PDB entry 3KU4 | X-ray diffraction, 2.10 A resolution | chains A and B

# Chain A (and B)
Molecule: Uridine phosphorylase
From: Bos taurus
Notes: EC 2.4.2.3; chain B of this document is another copy of the same molecule, construct and numbering; everything in this record applies to it too
UniProt: A5PJH9 (A5PJH9_BOVIN); numbering as in UniProt (aligned over 1-309)
Chain sequence (309 residues; row label = number of the first residue in the row):
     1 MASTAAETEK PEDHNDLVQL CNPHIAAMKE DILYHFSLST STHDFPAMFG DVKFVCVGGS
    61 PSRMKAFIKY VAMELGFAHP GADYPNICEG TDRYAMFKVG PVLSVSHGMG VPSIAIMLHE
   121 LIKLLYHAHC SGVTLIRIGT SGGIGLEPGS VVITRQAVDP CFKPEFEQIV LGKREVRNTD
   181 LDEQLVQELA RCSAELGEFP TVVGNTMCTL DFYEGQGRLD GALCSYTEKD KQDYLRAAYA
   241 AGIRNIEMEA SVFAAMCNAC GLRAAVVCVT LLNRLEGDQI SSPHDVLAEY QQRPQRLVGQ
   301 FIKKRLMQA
Not modelled in the structure: 1-14, 81-82, 308-309 (chain B: 1-14, 308-309)
What the authors report for this chain:
  - self-association interface (contacts with another copy of this molecule); pairs are residue here / residue on that copy: Tyr-34/Asp-220 (hydrogen bond), Leu-20, Asp-220, Asp-220
  - catalytic residues: Arg-274 (proposed by the authors, not directly observed)

# How chain A and chain B interact
Pairs across the interface (94):
  Leu-20(A) with Ala-222(B)
  Cys-21(A) with Ala-222(B), hydrogen bond (backbone-backbone); Leu-223(B), hydrophobic; Cys-224(B), hydrogen bond (backbone-backbone)
  Asn-22(A) with Leu-219(B), hydrogen bond (side chain-backbone); Asp-220(B); Gly-221(B), hydrogen bond (side chain-backbone); Ala-222(B), hydrogen bond (backbone-backbone); Cys-224(B)
  His-24(A) with Leu-219(B); Cys-224(B); Tyr-226(B)
  Ile-25(A) with Asp-220(B); Gly-221(B)
  Tyr-34(A) with Tyr-213(B); Asp-220(B), hydrogen bond
  Arg-93(A) with Met-109(B)
  Met-109(A) with Arg-93(B); Pro-112(B); Ser-113(B)
  Pro-112(A) with Pro-112(B); Leu-210(B); Met-248(B), hydrophobic
  Ala-115(A) with Asp-211(B)
  Ile-116(A) with Met-109(B), hydrophobic; Phe-212(B), hydrophobic
  His-119(A) with Tyr-213(B); Gly-221(B); Ala-222(B), hydrogen bond (side chain-backbone); Leu-223(B)
  Glu-120(A) with Tyr-213(B), hydrogen bond
  Ile-122(A) with Ala-222(B), hydrophobic
  Lys-123(A) with Asp-220(B), hydrogen bond (side chain-backbone); Gly-221(B)
  Pro-160(A) with Ile-169(B), hydrophobic; Gly-172(B)
  Cys-161(A) with Gly-172(B)
  Gln-168(A) with Asp-211(B); Glu-214(B), hydrogen bond
  Ile-169(A) with Pro-160(B), hydrophobic; Glu-214(B); Gly-215(B)
  Val-170(A) with Tyr-226(B), hydrophobic
  Leu-171(A) with Tyr-226(B), hydrophobic; Asp-230(B); Tyr-234(B)
  Gly-172(A) with Pro-160(B); Cys-161(B), hydrogen bond (backbone-side chain); Tyr-234(B)
  Glu-175(A) with Ser-225(B)
  Arg-177(A) with Glu-214(B), salt bridge
  Leu-210(A) with Pro-112(B); Leu-210(B), hydrophobic
  Asp-211(A) with Ala-115(B); Gln-168(B)
  Phe-212(A) with His-35(B); Ile-116(B), hydrophobic
  Tyr-213(A) with Tyr-34(B); Ile-116(B), hydrophobic; His-119(B); Glu-120(B), hydrogen bond
  Glu-214(A) with Gln-168(B), hydrogen bond; Arg-177(B), salt bridge
  Gly-215(A) with Ile-169(B)
  Arg-218(A) with Tyr-34(B)
  Leu-219(A) with Asn-22(B), hydrogen bond (backbone-side chain); His-24(B)
  Asp-220(A) with Asn-22(B); Ile-25(B); Tyr-34(B), hydrogen bond; Lys-123(B), hydrogen bond (backbone-side chain)
  Gly-221(A) with Asn-22(B), hydrogen bond (backbone-side chain); Ile-25(B); His-119(B)
  Ala-222(A) with Leu-20(B); Cys-21(B), hydrogen bond (backbone-backbone); Asn-22(B), hydrogen bond (backbone-backbone); His-119(B); Lys-123(B)
  Leu-223(A) with Cys-21(B); His-119(B); Arg-177(B); Ala-259(B), hydrophobic; Cys-260(B), hydrophobic
  Cys-224(A) with Cys-21(B), hydrogen bond (backbone-backbone); Asn-22(B); Pro-23(B); His-24(B)
  Tyr-226(A) with His-24(B); Val-170(B), hydrophobic
  Asp-230(A) with Leu-171(B)
  Tyr-234(A) with Leu-171(B); Gly-172(B)
  Cys-260(A) with Leu-223(B), hydrophobic
Interface residues without a listed pair, chain A (57 interface residues in all): Pro-23, Met-28, Asp-31, His-35, Gly-110, Val-111, Ser-113, Lys-163, Glu-167, Arg-174, Gly-217, Ser-225, Thr-227, Met-248, Met-256, Ala-259
Interface residues without a listed pair, chain B (54 interface residues in all): Gly-110, Val-111, Ile-122, Arg-174, Glu-175, Gly-217, Arg-218, Thr-227, Lys-231, Met-256
From the paper, about this interface:
  - specific contacts: Tyr-34(A)/Asp-220(B) (hydrogen bond)

# Overview
57 residues of chain A and 54 residues of chain B are in contact; the contacts include 20 hydrogen bonds and 2
salt bridges. Among the polar pairs are Arg-177(A)/Glu-214(B), Asn-22(A)/Leu-219(B) and Asn-22(A)/Gly-221(B).
The authors report a hydrogen bond between Tyr-34(A) and Asp-220(B). The paper reports the catalytic residue
Arg-274(A); a self-association interface involving Leu-20(A), Tyr-34(A) and Asp-220(A).
Both chains are Uridine phosphorylase (Bos taurus). Entry 3KU4 (Trapping of an oxocarbenium ion intermediate
in UP crystals) was determined by X-ray diffraction, deposited together with 3KUK, 3KVR, 3KVV and 3KVY.
